PDB entry 4NY4 | X-ray diffraction, 2.95 A resolution | chain A

Chain A:
Protein: Cytochrome P450 3A4
Organism: Homo sapiens
Notes: EC 1.14.13.-, 1.14.13.157, 1.14.13.32, 1.14.13.67, 1.14.13.97
UniProtKB: P08684 (CP3A4_HUMAN); numbering as in UniProt (aligned over 25-503)
Amino-acid sequence (484 residues; each row starts with the number of its first residue):
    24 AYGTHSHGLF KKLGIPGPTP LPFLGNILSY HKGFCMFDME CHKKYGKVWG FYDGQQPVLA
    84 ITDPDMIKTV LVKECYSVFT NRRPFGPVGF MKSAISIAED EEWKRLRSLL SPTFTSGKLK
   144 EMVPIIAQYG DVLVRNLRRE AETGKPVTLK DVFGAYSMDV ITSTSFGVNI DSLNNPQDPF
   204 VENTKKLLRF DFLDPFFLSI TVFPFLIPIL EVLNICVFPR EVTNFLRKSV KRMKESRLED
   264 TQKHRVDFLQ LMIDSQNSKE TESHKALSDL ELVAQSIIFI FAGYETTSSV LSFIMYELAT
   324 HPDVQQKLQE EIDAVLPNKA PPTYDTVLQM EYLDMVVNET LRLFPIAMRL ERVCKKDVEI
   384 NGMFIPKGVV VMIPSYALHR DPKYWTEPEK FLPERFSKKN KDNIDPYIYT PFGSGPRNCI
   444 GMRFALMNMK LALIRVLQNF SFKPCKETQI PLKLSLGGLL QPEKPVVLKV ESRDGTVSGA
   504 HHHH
Not modelled in the structure: 24-27, 266-270, 280-285, 499-507
Differences from the reference sequence: expression tag (24, 504-507)
Metal / ion sites: heme Fe: Cys442 (together with 2QH)
Residues lining bound ligands:
  - 2QH ((8R)-3,3-difluoro-8-[4-fluoro-3-(pyridin-3-yl)phenyl]-8-(4-methoxy-3-methylphenyl)-2,3,4,8-tetrahydroimidazo[1,5-a]pyrimidin-6-amine): Arg105, Arg106, Phe108, Ser119, Ile120, Arg212, Phe213, Phe215, Phe241, Ile301, Phe304, Ala305, Thr309, Ile369, Ala370, Glu374
  - heme (HEM): Leu94, Arg105, Ile118, Ser119, Trp126, Arg130, Phe137, Ile301, Phe302, Ala305, Gly306, Thr309, Val313, Leu364, Ile369, Ala370, Leu373, Arg375, Pro434, Phe435, Gly436, Ser437, Arg440, Asn441, Cys442, Ile443, Gly444, Phe447, Ala448, Met452

Overview:
Bound to chain A: heme and compound 2QH.
Chain A is Cytochrome P450 3A4 (Homo sapiens); the structure, Crystal structure of CYP3A4 in complex with an
inhibitor, was determined by X-ray diffraction together with 4NZ2 from the same study.
